PDB entry 8CA7 | electron microscopy, 2.06 A resolution | chains A and G of the 9 polymer chains in the assembly

Chain A:
Molecule: 16S rRNA
Source organism: Escherichia coli BW25113
Sequence (1540 nucleotides; each row starts with the number of its first residue; note: 633 numbers in that range are skipped by the numbering (no residue carries them; nothing is unmodelled there); a row labelled like 889A-889Z holds insertion residues (889A, then the next letters in order)):
     1 AAAUUGAAGAGUUUGAUC
   623 AUGGCUCAGAUUGAACGCUGGCGGCAGGCCUAACACAUGCAAGUCGAACG
   673 GUAACAGGAAGAAGCUUGCUUCUUUGCUGACGAGUGGCGGACGGGUGAGU
   723 AAUGUCUGGGAAACUGCCUGAUGGAGGGGGAUAACUACUGGAAACGGUAG
   773 CUAAUACCGCAUAACGUCGCAAGACCAAAGAGGGGGACCUUCGGGCCUCU
   823 UGCCAUCGGAUGUGCCCAGAUGGGAUUAGCUAGUAGGUGGGGUAACGGCU
   873 CACCUAGGCGACGAUCC
889A-889Z CUAGCUGGUCUGAGAGGAUGACCAGC
890A-890Z CACACUGGAACUGAGACACGGUCCAG
891A-891Z ACUCCUACGGGAGGCAGCAGUGGGGA
892A-892Z AUAUUGCACAAUGGGCGCAAGCCUGA
893A-893Z UGCAGCCAUGCCGCGUGUAUGAAGAA
894A-894Z GGCCUUCGGGUUGUAAAGUACUUUCA
895A-895Z GCGGGGAGGAAGGGAGUAAAGUUAAU
896A-896Z ACCUUUGCUCAUUGACGUUACCCGCA
897A-897Z GAAGAAGCACCGGCUAACUCCGUGCC
898A-898Z AGCAGCCGCGGUAAUACGGAGGGUGC
899A-899Z AAGCGUUAAUCGGAAUUACUGGGCGU
900A-900Z AAAGCGCACGCAGGCGGUUUGUUAAG
901A-901Z UCAGAUGUGAAAUCCCCGGGCUCAAC
902A-902Z CUGGGAACUGCAUCUGAUACUGGCAA
903A-903Z GCUUGAGUCUCGUAGAGGGGGGUAGA
904A-904Z AUUCCAGGUGUAGCGGUGAAAUGCGU
905A-905Z AGAGAUCUGGAGGAAUACCGGUGGCG
906A-906Z AAGGCGGCCCCCUGGACGAAGACUGA
907A-907Z CGCUCAGGUGCGAAAGCGUGGGGAGC
908A-908Z AAACAGGAUUAGAUACCCUGGUAGUC
909A-909Z CACGCCGUAAACGAUGUCGACUUGGA
910A-910Z GGUUGUGCCCUUGAGGCGUGGCUUCC
911A-911Z GGAGCUAACGCGUUAAGUCGACCGCC
912A-912Z UGGGGAGUACGGCCGCAAGGUUAAAA
913A-913I CUCAAAUGA
   919 AUUGACGGGGGCCCGCACAAGCGGUGGAGCAUGUGGUUUAAUUCGAUGXA
   969 ACGCGAAGAACCUUACCUGGUCUUGACAUCCACGGAAGUUUUCAGAGAUG
  1019 AGAAUGUGCCUUCGGGAACCGUGAGACAGGUGCUGCAUGGCUGUCGUCAG
  1069 CUCGUGUUGUGAAAUGUUGGGUUAAGUCCCGCAACGAGCGCAACCCUUAU
  1119 CCUUUGUUGCCAGCGGUCCGGCCGGGAACUCAAAGGAGACUGCCAGUGAU
  1169 AAACUGGAGGAAGGUGGGGAUGACGUCAAGUCAUCAUGGCCCUUACGACC
  1219 AGGGCUACACACGUGCUACAAUGGCGCAUACAAAGAGAAGCGACCUCGCG
  1269 AGAGCAAGCGGACCUCAUAAAGUGCGUCGUAGUCCGGAUUGGAGUCUGCA
  1319 ACUCGACUCCAUGAAGUCGGAAUCGCUAGUAAUCGUGGAUCAGAAUGCCA
  1369 CGGUGAAUACGUUCCCGGGCCUUGUACACACCGCCCGUCACACCAUGGGA
  1419 GUGGGUUGCAAAAGAAGUAGGUAGCUUAACCUUCGGGAGGGCGCUUACCA
  1469 CUUUGUGAUUCAUGACUGGGGUGAAGUCGUAACAAGGUAACCGUAGGGGA
  1519 ACCUGCGGUUGGAUCACCUCCU
Not modelled in the structure: 1-13, 623-885, 889A-889Z, 890A-890Z, 891A-891Z, 892A-892Z, 893A-893Z, 894A-894Z, 895A-895Z, 896A-896Z, 897A-897Z, 898A-898Z, 899A-899Z, 900A-900Z, 901A-901Z, 902A-902Z, 903A-903Z, 904A-904Z, 905A-905Z, 906A-906Z, 907A-907Z, 908A-908Z, 909A-909Z, 910A-910Z, 911A-911Z, 912A-912Z, 913A-913I, 1168, 1403-1500, 1506-1529, 1535-1540
Modified positions: 2MG (2N-methylguanosine-5'-monophosphate) at position 966, 5MC (5-methylcytidine-5'-monophosphate) at position 967, 2MG (2N-methylguanosine-5'-monophosphate) at position 1207, 4OC (4n,o2'-methylcytidine-5'-monophosphate) at position 1402
Bound ions: K+ site 1: G925, G927, U1390, U1391; Mg2+ site 1 near C934 (its only coordinating residue here); Mg2+ site 2 near A937 (its only coordinating residue here); K+ site 2: U943, G944, G1233; Mg2+ site 3: G944, G945; Mg2+ site 4: A964, U1199; K+ site 3: U965, A1197, G1198; Mg2+ site 5: 2MG_966 (together with Omadacycline); K+ site 4: G971, G1233, U1364; Mg2+ site 6 near C972 (its only coordinating residue here); Mg2+ site 7: C979, C980, U981, G1222; K+ site 5 near C979 (its only coordinating residue here); 14 more Mg2+ sites not listed; 9 more K+ sites not listed
Residues lining bound ligands:
  - spectinomycin (SCM): C1063, G1064, C1066, G1068, C1069, A1191, C1192, G1193, U1194, G1386, G1387, C1388
  - Omadacycline (U3B): U965, 2MG_966, U1052, G1053, C1054, C1195, A1196, A1197, G1198
Reported in the primary citation:
  - binding site for spectinomycin: C1063, C1066
  - Mg2+ coordination: 2MG_966

Chain G:
Molecule: 30S ribosomal protein S7
Source organism: Escherichia coli BW25113
Reference sequence: P02359 (RS7_ECOLI); residues 1-179 here = UniProt positions 1-179
Chain sequence (179 residues; each row starts with the number of its first residue):
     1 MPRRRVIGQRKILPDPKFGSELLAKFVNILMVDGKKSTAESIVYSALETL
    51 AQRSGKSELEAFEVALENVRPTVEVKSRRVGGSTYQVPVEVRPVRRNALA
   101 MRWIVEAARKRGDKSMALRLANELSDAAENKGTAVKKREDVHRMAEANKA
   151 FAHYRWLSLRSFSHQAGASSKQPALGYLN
Not modelled in the structure: 1, 5-12, 73-88, 127-179
UniProt features mapped onto this chain:
  - natural variant: Leu157 to Asn179 (deletion: In strain: B and L44)
  - mutagenesis: Pro2 to Phe18 (Defective in ribosome assembly; accumulates to abnormally high levels on polysomes; significantly decreases affinity for its own mRNA), Lys36 (K36A/E: Defective in ribosome assembly), Met116 (M116G: Significantly decreases affinity for its own mRNA)

Chain A / chain G interface:
Contacting residue pairs (44; chain A residue first):
  C932(A) - Arg3(G)  base contact
  C932(A) - Arg4(G)  hydrogen bond to the phosphate
  G933(A) - Arg3(G)  hydrogen bond to the base
  A935(A) - Arg3(G)  hydrogen bond to the base
  A938(A) - Arg95(G)  phosphate contact
  G939(A) - Arg95(G)  salt bridge to the phosphate
  G939(A) - Arg102(G)  salt bridge to the phosphate
  C940(A) - Arg102(G)  salt bridge to the phosphate
  A1092(A) - Arg4(G)  sugar contact
  A1093(A) - Arg4(G)  salt bridge to the phosphate
  A1239(A) - Lys114(G)  hydrogen bond to the sugar
  U1240(A) - Leu30(G)  hydrogen bond to the base
  U1240(A) - Thr38(G)  sugar contact
  U1240(A) - Ile42(G)  sugar contact
  U1240(A) - Arg109(G)  hydrogen bond to the base
  U1240(A) - Ser115(G)  phosphate contact
  U1240(A) - Met116(G)  hydrogen bond to the phosphate
  G1241(A) - Lys35(G)  phosphate contact
  A1289(A) - Lys35(G)  hydrogen bond to the phosphate
  G1290(A) - Lys35(G)  salt bridge to the phosphate
  U1291(A) - Ser37(G)  hydrogen bond to the phosphate
  U1291(A) - Thr38(G)  phosphate contact
  G1297(A) - Lys114(G)  hydrogen bond to the sugar
  U1298(A) - Lys114(G)  base contact
  A1350(A) - Asp33(G)  hydrogen bond to the sugar
  A1350(A) - Gly34(G)  base contact
  U1351(A) - Asp33(G)  sugar contact
  U1372(A) - Asp33(G)  base contact
  U1372(A) - Gly34(G)  hydrogen bond to the sugar
  G1373(A) - Met31(G)  phosphate contact
  G1373(A) - Gly34(G)  sugar contact
  G1373(A) - Lys36(G)  sugar contact
  A1374(A) - Asn28(G)  hydrogen bond to the sugar
  A1374(A) - Met31(G)  sugar contact
  A1374(A) - Lys36(G)  salt bridge to the phosphate
  A1375(A) - Asn28(G)  hydrogen bond to the phosphate
  U1376(A) - Ala98(G)  phosphate contact
  U1376(A) - Arg102(G)  sugar contact
  A1377(A) - Pro2(G)  sugar contact
  A1377(A) - Arg92(G)  salt bridge to the phosphate
  C1378(A) - Arg92(G)  phosphate contact
  G1379(A) - Pro2(G)  base contact
  U1380(A) - Pro2(G)  base contact
  U1380(A) - Arg3(G)  hydrogen bond to the base
Also at the interface, not in a pair above, chain A (29 interface residues in all): C1383, C1384
Also at the interface, not in a pair above, chain G (25 interface residues in all): Val32, Leu99, Glu106, Arg119

Overview:
The interface between chain A and chain G involves 29 residues on one side and 25 on the other, with 15
hydrogen bonds and 7 salt bridges. Polar pairs include G933(A)-Arg3(G), A935(A)-Arg3(G) and U1240(A)-Leu30(G).
Chain A binds Omadacycline and spectinomycin. The paper reports a binding site for spectinomycin at C1063(A)
and C1066(A); Mg2+ coordination by 2MG_966(A).
Chain A is 16S rRNA and chain G is 30S ribosomal protein S7, both from Escherichia coli BW25113; the
structure, Omadacycline and spectinomycin bound to the 30S ribosomal subunit head, was determined by electron
microscopy (same publication as 8CAI, 8CEP, 8CF1, 8CF8, 8CGI, 8CGJ, 8CGR and 8CGU).
